PDB entry 5BQZ | X-ray diffraction, 2.89 A resolution | chains A and B of the 6 polymer chains in the assembly

== Chain A ==
Name: Hemagglutinin HA1 chain
From: Influenza A virus (A/chicken/Guangdong/S1311/2010(H6N6))
Reference sequence: A0A067YZV9 (A0A067YZV9_9INFA); residues 1-323 here correspond to UniProt positions 17-339 (UniProt number = residue number + 16)
Chain sequence (323 residues; numbered 1 to 323; the number before each row is that of its first residue):
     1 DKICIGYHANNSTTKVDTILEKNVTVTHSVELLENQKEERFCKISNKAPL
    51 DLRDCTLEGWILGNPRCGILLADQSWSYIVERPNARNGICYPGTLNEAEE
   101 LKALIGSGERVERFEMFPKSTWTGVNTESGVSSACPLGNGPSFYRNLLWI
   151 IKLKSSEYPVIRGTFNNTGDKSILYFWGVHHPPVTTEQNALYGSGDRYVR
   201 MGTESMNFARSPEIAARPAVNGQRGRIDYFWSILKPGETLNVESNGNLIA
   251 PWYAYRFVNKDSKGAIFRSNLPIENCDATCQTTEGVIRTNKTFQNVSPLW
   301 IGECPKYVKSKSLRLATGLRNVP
Disulfide bonds: Cys-42/Cys-276, Cys-55/Cys-67, Cys-90/Cys-135, Cys-280/Cys-304
Covalent attachments: N-acetylglucosamine (NAG) linked to Asn-166

== Chain B ==
Name: Hemagglutinin
From: Influenza A virus (A/chicken/Guangdong/S1311/2010(H6N6))
Reference sequence: A0A067YZV9 (A0A067YZV9_9INFA); residues 1-185 here correspond to UniProt positions 345-529 (UniProt number = residue number + 344)
Chain sequence (191 residues; numbered 1 to 191; the number before each row is that of its first residue):
     1 GLFGAIAGFIEGGWTGMIDGWYGYHHENSQGSGYAADKESTQKAIDGITN
    51 KVNSIIDKMNTQFEAVGHEFSNLERRIDNLNKRMEDGFLDVWTYNAELLV
   101 LLENERTLDLHDANVKNLHEKVRSQLRDNANDLGNGCFEFWHKCNNECME
   151 SVKNGTYDYPKYQKESRLNRQKIESVKLENFDVYQGALVPR
Disordered / not traced: 171-191
Sequence notes: expression tag (186-191)
Disulfide bonds: Cys-144/Cys-148
Covalent attachments: N-acetylglucosamine (NAG) linked to Asn-154

== Chain A / chain B interface ==
Residue-residue contacts (113):
  Asp-1(A) / Glu-27(B)
  Asp-1(A) / Phe-138(B)
  Asp-1(A) / Glu-139(B)
  Asp-1(A) / Phe-140(B)  hydrogen bond (backbone-backbone)
  Asp-1(A) / His-142(B)
  Asp-1(A) / Lys-143(B)
  Asp-1(A) / Cys-144(B)  hydrogen bond (side chain-backbone)
  Lys-2(A) / His-26(B)
  Lys-2(A) / Glu-27(B)  hydrogen bond (backbone-backbone)
  Lys-2(A) / Phe-138(B)
  Lys-2(A) / Met-149(B)
  Ile-3(A) / His-25(B)
  Ile-3(A) / Cys-137(B)
  Ile-3(A) / Phe-138(B)  hydrogen bond (backbone-backbone)
  Ile-3(A) / Phe-140(B)  hydrophobic
  Ile-3(A) / Met-149(B)  hydrophobic
  Ile-3(A) / Val-152(B)  hydrophobic
  Cys-4(A) / Trp-14(B)
  Cys-4(A) / Gly-23(B)
  Cys-4(A) / Tyr-24(B)
  Cys-4(A) / His-25(B)  hydrogen bond (backbone-backbone)
  Cys-4(A) / Gly-136(B)
  Cys-4(A) / Cys-137(B)  disulfide
  Ile-5(A) / Ile-10(B)
  Ile-5(A) / Trp-14(B)
  Ile-5(A) / Gly-23(B)
  Ile-5(A) / Tyr-24(B)  hydrophobic
  Ile-5(A) / Leu-118(B)  hydrophobic
  Ile-5(A) / Val-122(B)  hydrophobic
  Ile-5(A) / Gly-136(B)  hydrogen bond (backbone-backbone)
  Ile-5(A) / Phe-138(B)  hydrophobic
  Gly-6(A) / Trp-14(B)
  Gly-6(A) / Met-17(B)
  Gly-6(A) / Tyr-22(B)
  Gly-6(A) / Gly-23(B)  hydrogen bond (backbone-backbone)
  Tyr-7(A) / Ile-6(B)  hydrophobic
  Tyr-7(A) / Ala-7(B)  hydrogen bond (side chain-backbone)
  Tyr-7(A) / Ile-10(B)  hydrogen bond (side chain-backbone)
  Tyr-7(A) / Glu-11(B)
  Tyr-7(A) / Gly-12(B)  hydrogen bond (side chain-backbone)
  Tyr-7(A) / Gly-13(B)
  Tyr-7(A) / Trp-14(B)  hydrogen bond (backbone-backbone)
  Tyr-7(A) / Met-17(B)
  Tyr-7(A) / Trp-21(B)
  His-8(A) / Trp-14(B)
  His-8(A) / Met-17(B)  hydrogen bond (side chain-backbone)
  His-8(A) / Gly-20(B)
  His-8(A) / Trp-21(B)  hydrogen bond (backbone-backbone)
  Ala-9(A) / Gly-13(B)
  Ala-9(A) / Trp-14(B)  hydrogen bond (backbone-backbone)
  Ala-9(A) / Thr-15(B)
  Val-16(A) / Asn-104(B)
  Asp-17(A) / Leu-101(B)
  Asp-17(A) / Asn-104(B)  hydrogen bond (backbone-side chain)
  Thr-18(A) / Leu-101(B)
  Thr-18(A) / Asn-104(B)
  Thr-18(A) / Glu-105(B)  hydrogen bond
  Thr-18(A) / Leu-108(B)
  Ile-19(A) / Leu-101(B)  hydrogen bond (backbone-backbone)
  Ile-19(A) / Glu-105(B)
  Leu-20(A) / Glu-105(B)
  Val-26(A) / Leu-108(B)  hydrophobic
  Thr-27(A) / Trp-21(B)
  His-28(A) / Trp-21(B)  hydrogen bond
  Glu-99(A) / Glu-69(B)
  Glu-99(A) / Phe-70(B)
  Glu-99(A) / Ser-71(B)
  Lys-102(A) / Glu-69(B)
  Ala-103(A) / His-68(B)
  Lys-263(A) / Val-66(B)
  Lys-263(A) / His-68(B)  hydrogen bond
  Thr-292(A) / Ile-56(B)
  Thr-292(A) / Met-59(B)
  Phe-293(A) / Met-59(B)  hydrophobic
  Phe-293(A) / Ala-96(B)  hydrophobic
  Pro-298(A) / Ala-65(B)
  Leu-299(A) / Ala-65(B)
  Leu-299(A) / Val-66(B)
  Trp-300(A) / Gln-62(B)
  Trp-300(A) / Glu-64(B)
  Cys-304(A) / Gln-62(B)  hydrogen bond (backbone-side chain)
  Lys-306(A) / Met-59(B)  hydrogen bond
  Lys-306(A) / Thr-61(B)
  Lys-306(A) / Gln-62(B)
  Lys-306(A) / Trp-92(B)
  Tyr-307(A) / Leu-89(B)
  Val-308(A) / Leu-89(B)  hydrophobic
  Val-308(A) / Thr-93(B)
  Lys-309(A) / Leu-89(B)
  Lys-309(A) / Asp-90(B)
  Lys-309(A) / Thr-93(B)  hydrogen bond (backbone-side chain)
  Ser-310(A) / Glu-97(B)  hydrogen bond
  Leu-313(A) / Ala-96(B)  hydrophobic
  Leu-313(A) / Glu-97(B)
  Arg-314(A) / Val-100(B)
  Arg-314(A) / Asn-104(B)  hydrogen bond (backbone-side chain)
  Leu-315(A) / Ile-55(B)  hydrophobic
  Leu-315(A) / Val-100(B)  hydrophobic
  Leu-315(A) / Asn-104(B)
  Ala-316(A) / Asn-104(B)  hydrogen bond (backbone-side chain)
  Ala-316(A) / Thr-107(B)
  Thr-317(A) / Trp-21(B)
  Thr-317(A) / Ile-48(B)
  Thr-317(A) / His-111(B)  hydrogen bond (backbone-side chain)
  Gly-318(A) / Trp-21(B)
  Gly-318(A) / Leu-108(B)
  Gly-318(A) / His-111(B)  hydrogen bond (backbone-side chain)
  Leu-319(A) / Leu-108(B)  hydrophobic
  Leu-319(A) / His-111(B)
  Arg-320(A) / Leu-108(B)
  Val-322(A) / Glu-11(B)
  Val-322(A) / Gly-12(B)
  Val-322(A) / Gly-13(B)  hydrogen bond (backbone-backbone)
Other interface residues (no listed pair), chain A (46 interface residues in all): Asn-10, Val-24, Leu-32, Pro-305, Pro-323
Other interface residues (no listed pair), chain B (64 interface residues in all): Ala-5, Ile-18, Asn-28, Val-52, Gly-67, Leu-102, Val-115, His-119, Leu-126
Inter-chain disulfides: Cys-4(A)/Cys-137(B)

== Summary ==
46 residues of chain A and 64 residues of chain B are in contact; the contacts include 1 disulfide bond and 28
hydrogen bonds. Polar contacts include Asp-1(A)/Cys-144(B), Tyr-7(A)/Ala-7(B) and Tyr-7(A)/Ile-10(B).
Covalently linked N-acetylglucosamine: at Asn-166(A). N-acetylglucosamine is covalently linked to Asn-154(B).
Chain A is Hemagglutinin HA1 chain and chain B is Hemagglutinin, both from Influenza A virus
(A/chicken/Guangdong/S1311/2010(H6N6)); the structure, Crystal structure of hemagglutinin of
A/Chicken/Guangdong/S1311/2010 (H6N6) in complex with human-like receptor LSTc, was determined by X-ray
diffraction, deposited together with 5BNY, 5BQY, 5BR0, 5BR3 and 5BR6.
